Entry 6AEZ (X-ray diffraction, 1.63 A resolution); this record covers chains B and C.

== Chain B ==
Molecule: C-C motif chemokine 5
From: Homo sapiens
Reference sequence: P13501 (CCL5_HUMAN); residues 2-69 here correspond to UniProt positions 24-91 (UniProt number = residue number + 22)
Amino-acid sequence (69 residues; numbered 1 to 69; the number before each row is that of its first residue):
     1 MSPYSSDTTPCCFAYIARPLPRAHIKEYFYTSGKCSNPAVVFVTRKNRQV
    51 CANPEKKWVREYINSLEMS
Not modelled in the structure: 1-2, 67-69
Differences from the reference sequence: initiating methionine (1)
Disulfides: C11-C35, C12-C51

== Chain C ==
Molecule: C-C motif chemokine 5
From: Homo sapiens
Reference sequence: P13501 (CCL5_HUMAN); residues 2-69 here correspond to UniProt positions 24-91 (UniProt number = residue number + 22)
Amino-acid sequence (69 residues; each row starts with the number of its first residue):
     1 MSPYSSDTTPCCFAYIARPLPRAHIKEYFYTSGKCSNPAVVFVTRKNRQV
    51 CANPEKKWVREYINSLSMS
Not modelled in the structure: 1-2
Differences from the reference sequence: initiating methionine (1); engineered mutation S67 (Glu89 in P13501)
Disulfides: C11-C35, C12-C51

== Interface between chain B and chain C ==
Residue-residue contacts - 39 pairs, chain B then chain C:
  P3(B) with F13(C), hydrophobic
  S5(B) with A14(C), hydrogen bond (backbone-backbone)
  S6(B) with A14(C); Y15(C); I16(C), hydrogen bond (side chain-backbone); V50(C); C51(C), hydrogen bond (side chain-backbone)
  D7(B) with R48(C), salt bridge; Q49(C); C51(C)
  T8(B) with P10(C); C11(C); V41(C); Q49(C), hydrogen bond; C51(C)
  T9(B) with T9(C); P10(C); C11(C), hydrogen bond (backbone-backbone); F13(C)
  P10(B) with T8(C); T9(C)
  C11(B) with T8(C); T9(C), hydrogen bond (backbone-backbone); C11(C), hydrophobic
  F13(B) with Y4(C); T9(C); K34(C); C35(C)
  A14(B) with S5(C); S6(C)
  Y15(B) with S6(C)
  I16(B) with S6(C), hydrogen bond (backbone-side chain)
  K34(B) with F13(C)
  V41(B) with T8(C)
  Q49(B) with T8(C), hydrogen bond
  V50(B) with S6(C)
  C51(B) with S6(C), hydrogen bond (backbone-side chain); D7(C); T8(C)
Also at the interface, not in a pair above, chain B (19 interface residues in all): C12, C35
Also at the interface, not in a pair above, chain C (20 interface residues in all): C12

== Overview ==
19 residues of chain B face 20 of chain C across their interface; the contacts include 9 hydrogen bonds and 1
salt bridge. Among the polar pairs are D7(B)-R48(C), S6(B)-I16(C) and S6(B)-C51(C).
Here chain B is C-C motif chemokine 5 and chain C is C-C motif chemokine 5, both from Homo sapiens. Entry 6AEZ
(Crystal structure of human CCL5 trimer) was determined by X-ray diffraction.
